1EZZ - chains A and B of the 4 polymer chains in the assembly; structure by X-ray diffraction, 2.70 A resolution.

Chain A:
Molecule: Aspartate carbamoyltransferase catalytic chain
Organism: Escherichia coli
Notes: EC 2.1.3.2
UniProtKB: P0A786 (PYRB_ECOLI); residues 1-310 here = UniProt positions 1-310
Sequence (310 residues; row label = number of the first residue in the row):
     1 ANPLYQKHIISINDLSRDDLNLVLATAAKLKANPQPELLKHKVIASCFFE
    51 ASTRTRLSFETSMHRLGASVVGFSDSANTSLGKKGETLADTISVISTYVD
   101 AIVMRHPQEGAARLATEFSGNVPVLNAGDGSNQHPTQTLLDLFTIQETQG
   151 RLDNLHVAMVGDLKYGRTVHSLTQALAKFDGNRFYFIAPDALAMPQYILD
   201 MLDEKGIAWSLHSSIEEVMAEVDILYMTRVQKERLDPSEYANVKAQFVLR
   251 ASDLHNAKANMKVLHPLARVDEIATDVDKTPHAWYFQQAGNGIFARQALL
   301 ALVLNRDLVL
Sequence notes: engineered mutation Ala-268 (Pro in P0A786)

Chain B:
Molecule: Aspartate carbamoyltransferase regulatory chain
Organism: Escherichia coli
UniProtKB: P0A7F3 (PYRI_ECOLI); numbering as in UniProt (aligned over 1-153)
Sequence (153 residues; each row starts with the number of its first residue):
     1 MTHDNKLQVEAIKRGTVIDHIPAQIGFKLLSLFKLTETDQRITIGLNLPS
    51 GEMGRKDLIKIENTFLSEDQVDQLALYAPQATVNRIDNYEVVGKSRPSLP
   101 ERIDNVLVCPNSNCISHAEPVSSSFAVRKRANDIALKCKYCEKEFSHNVV
   151 LAN
Bound ions: Zn2+: Cys-109, Cys-114, Cys-138, Cys-141
Curated features (UniProtKB/Swiss-Prot):
  - binding site (Zn(2+)): Cys-109, Cys-114, Cys-138, Cys-141

Interface between chain A and chain B:
Pairs across the interface (32):
  Ser-11(A) / Glu-142(B)  hydrogen bond
  Thr-87(A) / Glu-119(B)
  Leu-88(A) / Glu-119(B)  hydrogen bond (backbone-side chain)
  Ala-89(A) / Glu-119(B)  hydrogen bond (backbone-side chain)
  His-106(A) / Ile-115(B)
  Pro-107(A) / Asn-113(B)  hydrogen bond (backbone-side chain)
  Gln-108(A) / Asn-113(B)  hydrogen bond
  Gln-108(A) / Ile-115(B)
  Glu-109(A) / Asn-111(B)  hydrogen bond
  Glu-109(A) / Asn-113(B)  hydrogen bond
  Glu-109(A) / Cys-114(B)
  Glu-109(A) / Ile-115(B)  hydrogen bond (backbone-backbone)
  Glu-109(A) / Cys-141(B)
  Glu-109(A) / Lys-143(B)  salt bridge
  Gly-110(A) / Ile-115(B)
  Gly-110(A) / Tyr-140(B)
  Arg-113(A) / Lys-139(B)  hydrogen bond (side chain-backbone)
  Arg-113(A) / Tyr-140(B)
  Arg-113(A) / Glu-142(B)  salt bridge
  Leu-114(A) / Ile-115(B)  hydrophobic
  Leu-114(A) / Glu-119(B)
  Leu-114(A) / Val-121(B)  hydrophobic
  Glu-117(A) / Val-121(B)
  Glu-117(A) / Lys-139(B)  salt bridge
  Glu-117(A) / Tyr-140(B)  hydrogen bond
  Phe-118(A) / Pro-120(B)
  Phe-118(A) / Val-121(B)  hydrophobic
  Ser-131(A) / Lys-143(B)  hydrogen bond
  Asn-132(A) / Tyr-140(B)  hydrogen bond (side chain-backbone)
  Asn-132(A) / Cys-141(B)  hydrogen bond (side chain-backbone)
  Asn-132(A) / Glu-142(B)  hydrogen bond
  Gln-133(A) / Glu-142(B)  hydrogen bond
Other interface residues (no listed pair), chain A (17 interface residues in all): Ala-111

Summary:
The interface between chain A and chain B involves 17 residues on one side and 12 on the other; the contacts
include 15 hydrogen bonds and 3 salt bridges. Polar pairs include Glu-109(A)/Lys-143(B), Arg-113(A)/Glu-142(B)
and Glu-117(A)/Lys-139(B). From UniProt: 4 Zn2+-binding residues on chain B.
Chain A is Aspartate carbamoyltransferase catalytic chain and chain B is Aspartate carbamoyltransferase
regulatory chain, both from Escherichia coli; the structure, Crystal structure of E. coli aspartate
transcarbamoylase P268A mutant in the T-state, was determined by X-ray diffraction, deposited together with
1F1B.
